PDB entry 6GHQ | X-ray diffraction, 1.53 A resolution | chain A

# Chain A
Molecule: Probable phosphite transport system-binding protein HtxB
From: Pseudomonas stutzeri
Reference sequence: O69061 (HTXB_PSEST); residues 2-266 here correspond to UniProt positions 34-298 (UniProt number = residue number + 32)
Amino-acid sequence (274 residues; each row starts with the number of its first residue):
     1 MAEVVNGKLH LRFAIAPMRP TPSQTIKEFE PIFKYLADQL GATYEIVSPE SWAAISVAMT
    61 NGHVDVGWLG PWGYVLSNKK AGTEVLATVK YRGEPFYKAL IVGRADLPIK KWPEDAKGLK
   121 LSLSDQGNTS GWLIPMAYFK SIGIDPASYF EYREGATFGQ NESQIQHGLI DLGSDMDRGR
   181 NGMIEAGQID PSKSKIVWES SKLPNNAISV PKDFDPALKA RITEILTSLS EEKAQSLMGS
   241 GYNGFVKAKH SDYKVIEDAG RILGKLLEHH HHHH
Not modelled in the structure: 1, 269-274
Construct notes: initiating methionine (1); engineered mutation Asn206 (Asp238 in O69061); expression tag (267-274)
Reported in the primary citation:
  - mutagenesis - D206N: abolished binding to phosphite
  - binding site for sulfate ion: Pro71, Trp72, Gly73, Thr129
  - contacts within the chain: Phe96-Arg178 (backbone contact), Arg178-Asn205 (hydrogen bond), Val89-Asn206 (hydrogen bond)
  - conformationally variable residues (side-chain flip): Asn205, Asn206

# Summary
From the paper: a binding site for sulfate ion at Pro71, Trp72 and Gly73 among others; D206N abolishes binding
to phosphite.
Chain A is Probable phosphite transport system-binding protein HtxB (Pseudomonas stutzeri); the structure,
HtxB D206N protein variant from Pseudomonas stutzeri in a partially open conformation to 1.53 A resolution,
was determined by X-ray diffraction (same publication as 6GHT and 6EMN).
